PDB entry 3P4M | X-ray diffraction, 2.50 A resolution | chains A and B of the 3 polymer chains in the assembly

[Chain A]
Molecule: H-2 class I histocompatibility antigen, K-B alpha chain
Organism: Mus musculus
Notes: fragment: Extracellular domain
Reference sequence: P01901 (HA1B_MOUSE); residues 1-277 here correspond to UniProt positions 22-298 (UniProt number = residue number + 21)
Sequence (278 residues; row label = number of the first residue in the row; numbering starts at 0):
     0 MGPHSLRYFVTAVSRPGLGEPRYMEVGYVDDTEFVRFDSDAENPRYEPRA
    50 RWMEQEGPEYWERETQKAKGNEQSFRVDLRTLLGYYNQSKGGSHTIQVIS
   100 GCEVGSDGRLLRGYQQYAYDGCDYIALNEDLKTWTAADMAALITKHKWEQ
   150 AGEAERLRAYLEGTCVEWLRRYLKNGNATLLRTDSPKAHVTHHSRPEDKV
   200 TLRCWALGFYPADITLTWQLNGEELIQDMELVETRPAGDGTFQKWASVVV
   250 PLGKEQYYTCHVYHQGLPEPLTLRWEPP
Sequence notes: expression tag (0)
Disulfides: C101-C164, C203-C259
UniProt features mapped onto this chain:
  - region: E275 to P277 (Connecting peptide)
  - glycosylation (N-linked (GlcNAc...) asparagine): N86, N176

[Chain B]
Molecule: Beta-2-microglobulin
Organism: Mus musculus
Reference sequence: P01887 (B2MG_MOUSE); residues 1-99 here correspond to UniProt positions 21-119 (UniProt number = residue number + 20)
Sequence (99 residues; each row starts with the number of its first residue):
     1 IQKTPQIQVYSRHPPENGKPNILNCYVTQFHPPHIEIQMLKNGKKIPKVE
    51 MSDMSFSKDWSFYILAHTEFTPTETDTYACRVKHDSMAEPKTVYWDRDM
Disulfides: C25-C80
Small-molecule neighbours: acetyl group (ACE): Y26, Q29, S57, Y63

[Interface between chain A and chain B]
Contacting residue pairs (55; chain A residue first):
  F8(A) with F56(B), hydrophobic
  V9(A) with F56(B)
  T10(A) with F56(B); F62(B)
  V12(A) with P33(B), hydrophobic
  M23(A) with M54(B)
  Y27(A) with S55(B); Y63(B)
  R35(A) with D53(B); M54(B), hydrogen bond (side chain-backbone); S55(B)
  R48(A) with D53(B), salt bridge
  T94(A) with P33(B)
  Q96(A) with H31(B), hydrogen bond; F56(B); W60(B), hydrogen bond (side chain-backbone); F62(B)
  V97(A) with F56(B)
  I98(A) with F56(B), hydrophobic; S57(B); K58(B); W60(B), hydrophobic
  R111(A) with K58(B)
  Y113(A) with K58(B)
  Q115(A) with K58(B); W60(B)
  Y116(A) with W60(B)
  A117(A) with W60(B)
  D119(A) with I1(B); H31(B)
  G120(A) with H31(B), hydrogen bond (backbone-side chain)
  C121(A) with I1(B), hydrophobic
  D122(A) with W60(B), hydrogen bond
  H192(A) with D98(B), salt bridge
  R202(A) with D98(B), hydrogen bond (side chain-backbone)
  W204(A) with D98(B); M99(B)
  L206(A) with P14(B), hydrophobic
  V231(A) with Q8(B)
  E232(A) with Q8(B)
  R234(A) with Q8(B); Y10(B); Y26(B); M99(B), hydrogen bond (side chain-backbone)
  P235(A) with Y10(B), hydrogen bond (backbone-side chain); N24(B); Y26(B)
  A236(A) with R12(B), hydrogen bond (backbone-side chain); N24(B), hydrogen bond (backbone-side chain)
  G237(A) with R12(B), hydrogen bond (backbone-side chain); L65(B)
  Q242(A) with Y10(B); S11(B); R12(B)
  W244(A) with M99(B), hydrogen bond (side chain-backbone)
Also at the interface, not in a pair above, chain A (36 interface residues in all): E32, T233, D238
Also at the interface, not in a pair above, chain B (23 interface residues in all): K3

[Overview]
36 residues of chain A and 23 residues of chain B are in contact, with 12 hydrogen bonds and 2 salt bridges.
Polar contacts include R48(A)-D53(B), H192(A)-D98(B) and R35(A)-M54(B). Chain B binds acetyl group.
Here chain A is H-2 class I histocompatibility antigen, K-B alpha chain and chain B is Beta-2-microglobulin,
both from Mus musculus. Entry 3P4M (Crystal Structure of H2-Kb in complex with the NP205-LCMV epitope
YTVKYPNL, an 8-mer peptide from the ...) was determined by X-ray diffraction.
